8F2U - chains A and I of the 12 polymer chains in the assembly; structure by electron microscopy, 3.53 A resolution.

== Chain A ==
Protein: COMM domain-containing protein 1
From: Homo sapiens
Reference sequence: Q8N668 (COMD1_HUMAN); residue numbers follow UniProt; this construct covers 1-190
Sequence (190 residues; row label = number of the first residue in the row):
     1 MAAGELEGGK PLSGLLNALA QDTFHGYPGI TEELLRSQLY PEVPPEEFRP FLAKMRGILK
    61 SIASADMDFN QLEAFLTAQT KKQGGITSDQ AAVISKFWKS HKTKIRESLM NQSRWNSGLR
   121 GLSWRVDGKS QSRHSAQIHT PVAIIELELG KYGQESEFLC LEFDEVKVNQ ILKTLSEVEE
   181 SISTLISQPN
Disordered / not traced: 188-190
Curated features (UniProtKB/Swiss-Prot):
  - binding site (Cu cation): His101, Met110, His134
  - modified residue: Ala2 (N-acetylalanine)

== Chain I ==
Protein: COMM domain-containing protein 9
From: Homo sapiens
Reference sequence: Q9P000 (COMD9_HUMAN); numbering as in UniProt (aligned over 1-198)
Sequence (198 residues; row label = number of the first residue in the row):
     1 MAALTAEHFA ALQSLLKASS KDVVRQLCQE SFSSSALGLK KLLDVTCSSL SVTQEEAEEL
    61 LQALHRLTRL VAFRDLSSAE AILALFPENF HQNLKNLLTK IILEHVSTWR TEAQANQISL
   121 PRLVDLDWRV DIKTSSDSIS RMAVPTCLLQ MKIQEDPSLC GDKPSISAVT VELSKETLDT
   181 MLDGLGRIRD QLSAVASK
Curated features (UniProtKB/Swiss-Prot):
  - modified residue: Ala2 (N-acetylalanine)

== Interface between chain A and chain I ==
Residue-residue contacts (23):
  Ser123(A) - Asp137(I)
  Trp124(A) - Ser136(I)  hydrogen bond (backbone-side chain)
  Trp124(A) - Asp137(I)
  Arg125(A) - Lys133(I)
  Arg125(A) - Ser135(I)
  Arg125(A) - Glu172(I)  salt bridge
  Val126(A) - Thr134(I)  hydrogen bond (backbone-backbone)
  Val126(A) - Ser135(I)  hydrogen bond (backbone-backbone)
  Asp127(A) - Asp131(I)
  Asp127(A) - Ile132(I)
  Asp127(A) - Lys133(I)
  Gly128(A) - Asp131(I)  hydrogen bond (backbone-side chain)
  Gly128(A) - Ile132(I)  hydrogen bond (backbone-backbone)
  Gly128(A) - Thr134(I)
  Lys129(A) - Arg129(I)
  Lys129(A) - Asp131(I)
  Ser130(A) - Val130(I)  hydrogen bond (backbone-backbone)
  Gln131(A) - Arg129(I)
  Gln131(A) - Val130(I)  hydrogen bond (backbone-backbone)
  Ser132(A) - Trp128(I)
  Arg133(A) - Leu126(I)  hydrogen bond (side chain-backbone)
  Arg133(A) - Asp127(I)
  Arg133(A) - Trp128(I)  hydrogen bond (backbone-backbone)
Interface residues without a listed pair, chain A (13 interface residues in all): Leu122, Glu162
Interface residues without a listed pair, chain I (14 interface residues in all): Asp125

== Summary ==
The interface between chain A and chain I involves 13 residues on one side and 14 on the other, with 9
hydrogen bonds and 1 salt bridge. Among the polar pairs are Arg125(A)-Glu172(I), Trp124(A)-Ser136(I) and
Gly128(A)-Asp131(I). From UniProt: 3 Cu cation-binding residues on chain A.
Here chain A is COMM domain-containing protein 1 and chain I is COMM domain-containing protein 9, both from
Homo sapiens. Entry 8F2U (Human CCC complex) was determined by electron microscopy (same publication as 8ESD,
8ESE and 8F2R).
